6Z1P - chains Ab and Ae of the 99 polymer chains in the assembly; structure by electron microscopy, 3.70 A resolution.

# Chain Ab
Molecule: LSU rRNA_2
Organism: Tetrahymena thermophila (strain SB210)
Sequence (2314 nucleotides; numbered 279 to 2591 plus 7 insertion-coded residues; 6 numbers in that range are skipped by the numbering (no residue carries them; nothing is unmodelled there); the number before each row is that of its first residue; a row labelled like 1317A-1317G holds insertion residues (1317A, then the next letters in order)):
   279 UAGUAAAUUUCAAUAAGUUUUUGAAAUUGAAAAAUAGAGAUCUACCUCUA
   329 AAACUUGUAAAGUUUAAAUUCAAUAGAAAACAGUACCGCGAGGGAAAGGU
   379 GAAAAGAUUUUAUAAUAUCUUAAAAGAACCUGAAAUUUAGUGCUAAAUAC
   429 AGUUAAAGCUUUAUUGUUUUAACGUACCUUUUGCAUAAUGGGCUAGCGAG
   479 UUUAUAUAAUUAGCGAGUAAUUUAAAUUUUAUAAAAUUACGAAUCGAUAG
   529 AAUAAAUAGUUAAUUAUAUAAGACCCGAAGCUAAGUGAUCUAAUUAUGAU
   579 UAGAUUAAGGGUAUUUAUACCUGAGGAUCGAACUCUUAAAUGUUGCAAAA
   629 UUUUGGGAUAAAUUGUAAUUAGGGGUGAAAGGCUUAUCAAACUUAGUUAU
   679 AGCUGGUUUUCCACGAAACCUAUUUAAGUAGGGUGUUAUUUUUUAUAAUA
   729 AUUAGGUUUAAAUAACUAUAUCUAUAAUUAAUUUGUUAAUUAUAAAAUUA
   779 GUAUAUAAUAAUUAGUUAUUAUUAGAUAAUAACCAGACUAUUAGCGCUAA
   829 GGUUUAUAGUCAAGAGAGAAACAGCUCAGAUUAAACAAUAAGGUCUUUAA
   879 AAAUAAAUAAUUAUGGAGAUUAUUUUUGUUAAUACUAAUAAGAUGUAGGC
   929 UUGGAAGCAGCCAUCAUUUUAAAAAAGCGUAAAAGCUUAAUAUUAGAUAA
   979 AUUAAUGUUAAAAAUUAAUUGAUACUUAAAUAAUCAUAGAUGAAGAGAGA
  1029 AUAAUUUUUAUUUACCGAAUUGAUAAAUCGAAAGAUGGUAGUGGAACGUU
  1079 UUGUAUAAAAAAAUAAAAUUGUGAAAUUUUAUAUUUUAUCAAUAUUGAUA
  1129 AUGCUAGCAUGAGUAGUAGACAUAAUGUGAGAAUCAUUAUCGCCUGAUAU
  1179 ACAAGGGUUACUAAAUUUGAUAAUCUUAUUUAGUGUAAGUCGAUUUCUAA
  1229 GAUAUAAAAGUAUAUUGUUAUCAAUGAAUAUAAAAUAUAAAAUAUCUAAU
  1279 AAACUACUUUUUAUAUUAUAUAAAAUUUUUUAUAAUAUA
1317A-1317G UUUAAUA
  1324 GGUGGUUUAGUGACUGGAAAUGUUUAUAUUUUAUUAAAUCGUACUAACUC
  1374 UAACACAAGUGUUUAAGUAGAAUAUAUAAUGGCGAAGGAGUAAAAAGUAU
  1424 UGAAGGAACUAGGCAAAAUAACCCUGUAACUUUGGGAGAAAGGGGGCUUU
  1474 UAAGCAACUGAAAAGAGAGAGUAGCGACUGUUUAAUAAAAACAUAAGAUU
  1524 UUGCAAAAUUUAAAUAUGAUGUAUAAAAUCUGACACCUGCCCGGUGCUGC
  1574 AAGGUGAAUCUAUUUUAGUUAACGCUGAAAUAUUAAACCCCAGUAAACGG
  1624 CGGCCGUAACCCUGACGGUCCUAAGGUAGCAAAAUUCCUUGGCGGGUAAG
  1674 UUCCGUCCUGCAUGAAUGGUGUAACGACUGCUCUGCUGUCUCCAAUACUU
  1724 GCUCUACGAAAUUGAACUUUCCGUGAAGAUGCGGCAAUAUUACAACUAGA
  1774 CGGGAAGACCCUAUGCACCUUUACUGUUAUCUGUAAUUAAUUUUUUUUUA
  1824 UAUUUAACUAGACAAGUAGGAGGUUUAUACUAAAAAUGGAAAACUACUUG
  1874 AAUAUAUUAAAAAAUUACAUAUAAAUAAAAUAAAUUUUAAUUAUUUUUGU
  1924 UAUUGAAAGACAGUUUGACUGGGGCGGUCUCCUCCUAAAAAGUAACGGAG
  1974 GAGUAUAAUAAUUUGGGGUAUCUUAUUUUAAUUGAGAUCAAUAUUAGAAU
  2024 GAAUAUACUAAAUUUGAUUAGAGUACAAACAAGUAUUCUAAGGAUAUAUG
  2074 UCUGUCAUAUUGACCCGAUAUAAUUUAGUAGAAAAUAUAUCGAUCAACGA
  2124 AUAAAAGGUACGCUAGGGAUAACAGGCUUAUGGGUUUUGAGAGUUCUUAU
  2174 UAAUAAACCCGUUUGGCACCUCGAUGUCGGCUCAUCACAUCCUGAUGGUG
  2224 GACAAUCUAUCAAGGGUCCGGCUGUUCGCCGGUUAAAGUGGUACGUGAGC
  2274 UGGGUUUAAAACGUCGUGAGACAGUUUGGUCCCUAUCUGUUGUAAUUACA
  2324 AGAAAAUAAAUAAGAAUUAACUUUAGUACGAGAGGACUAGGAAAAUUUAA
  2374 UCACUGGUUUGAAAAUUACUUUAAUAAAUAAAAGUACGGUUUUUAAGCUA
  2424 AAUUAAACAAGAUAAUUGCUGAAUUCUAUAUAAGCAAGAAUCUAACUUAU
  2474 AUUAUUUUCUAAUAAACUUUUUAAAGACUAUAUUAUUUAAGUAUAUUUAU
  2524 UAAGAGUCAUUAUAACUAAUAAAUAUAAAUAUACUAAAUGUUUAAUAAUC
  2574 ACUACAGUUUAGUUUUUA
Not modelled in the structure: 1317A-1317G, 1817-1885, 2591
Bound ions: Mg2+ site 1: A284, U300; Mg2+ site 2 near A284 (its only coordinating residue here); Mg2+ site 3 near G317 (its only coordinating residue here); Mg2+ site 4: A318, G2101; Mg2+ site 5: A329 (shared with 1 residue of chain Aa); Mg2+ site 6 near C332 (its only coordinating residue here); Mg2+ site 7 near U352 (its only coordinating residue here); Mg2+ site 8 near G354 (its only coordinating residue here); Mg2+ site 9: G354, A357; Mg2+ site 10: U399, A402; Mg2+ site 11: U409, G410; Mg2+ site 12 near U453 (its only coordinating residue here); 160 more Mg2+ sites not listed

# Chain Ae
Molecule: 50S ribosomal protein L4
Organism: Tetrahymena thermophila (strain SB210)
UniProt: I7MGP2 (I7MGP2_TETTS); the author numbering skips numbers that UniProt does not, so the offset changes along the chain: 1-270 = UniProt 1-270; 272-359 = UniProt 271-358
Sequence (358 residues; numbered 1 to 359; 1 number in that range is skipped by the numbering (no residue carries it; nothing is unmodelled there); the number before each row is that of its first residue):
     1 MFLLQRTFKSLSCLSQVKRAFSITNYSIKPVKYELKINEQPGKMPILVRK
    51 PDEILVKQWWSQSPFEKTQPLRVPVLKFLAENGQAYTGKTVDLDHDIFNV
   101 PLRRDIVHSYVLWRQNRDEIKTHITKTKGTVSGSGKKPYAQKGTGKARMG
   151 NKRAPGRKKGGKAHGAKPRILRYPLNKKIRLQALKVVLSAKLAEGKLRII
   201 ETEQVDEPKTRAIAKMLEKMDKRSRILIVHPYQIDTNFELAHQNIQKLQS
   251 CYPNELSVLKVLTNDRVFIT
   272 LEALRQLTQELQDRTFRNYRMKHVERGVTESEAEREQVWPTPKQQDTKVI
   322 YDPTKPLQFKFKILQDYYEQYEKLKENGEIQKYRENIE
Not modelled in the structure: 1-21

# Chain Ab / chain Ae interface
Pairs across the interface (130):
  U347(Ab) - Ile120(Ae)  sugar contact
  U347(Ab) - Lys121(Ae)  sugar contact
  U347(Ab) - Thr122(Ae)  hydrogen bond to the base
  U347(Ab) - His123(Ae)  hydrogen bond to the sugar
  U348(Ab) - Lys121(Ae)  salt bridge to the phosphate
  U348(Ab) - His123(Ae)  sugar contact
  A355(Ab) - Lys126(Ae)  hydrogen bond to the phosphate
  A356(Ab) - Lys126(Ae)  salt bridge to the phosphate
  A356(Ab) - Val131(Ae)  phosphate contact
  A356(Ab) - Ser132(Ae)  hydrogen bond to the sugar
  A356(Ab) - Lys159(Ae)  phosphate contact
  A357(Ab) - Lys159(Ae)  phosphate contact
  G371(Ab) - Ser134(Ae)  phosphate contact
  G372(Ab) - Gly133(Ae)  phosphate contact
  G372(Ab) - Ser134(Ae)  phosphate contact
  G372(Ab) - Lys152(Ae)  salt bridge to the phosphate
  A373(Ab) - Arg153(Ae)  salt bridge to the phosphate
  A373(Ab) - Lys158(Ae)  hydrogen bond to the sugar
  A373(Ab) - Lys159(Ae)  hydrogen bond to the phosphate
  A374(Ab) - Lys159(Ae)  salt bridge to the phosphate
  C475(Ab) - Gly156(Ae)  base contact
  G476(Ab) - Lys162(Ae)  salt bridge to the phosphate
  A477(Ab) - His164(Ae)  phosphate contact
  G478(Ab) - His164(Ae)  sugar contact
  U479(Ab) - His164(Ae)  hydrogen bond to the base
  U479(Ab) - Gly165(Ae)  sugar contact
  U479(Ab) - Lys167(Ae)  hydrogen bond to the base
  U480(Ab) - Lys167(Ae)  sugar contact
  U480(Ab) - Arg169(Ae)  phosphate contact
  U481(Ab) - Arg169(Ae)  salt bridge to the phosphate
  A490(Ab) - Arg103(Ae)  hydrogen bond to the phosphate
  A490(Ab) - Asp105(Ae)  sugar contact
  A490(Ab) - Ile106(Ae)  sugar contact
  G491(Ab) - Arg103(Ae)  salt bridge to the phosphate
  G491(Ab) - Ile106(Ae)  sugar contact
  G491(Ab) - Ile179(Ae)  sugar contact
  C492(Ab) - Lys178(Ae)  hydrogen bond to the sugar
  C492(Ab) - Tyr290(Ae)  sugar contact
  G495(Ab) - Met292(Ae)  phosphate contact
  U496(Ab) - Lys178(Ae)  salt bridge to the phosphate
  A497(Ab) - Asn176(Ae)  phosphate contact
  A497(Ab) - Lys178(Ae)  salt bridge to the phosphate
  A498(Ab) - Leu175(Ae)  phosphate contact
  A498(Ab) - Asn176(Ae)  phosphate contact
  A498(Ab) - Lys177(Ae)  hydrogen bond to the phosphate
  U499(Ab) - Pro174(Ae)  phosphate contact
  U499(Ab) - Arg180(Ae)  salt bridge to the phosphate
  A502(Ab) - Arg172(Ae)  salt bridge to the phosphate
  U508(Ab) - Glu255(Ae)  hydrogen bond to the sugar
  A509(Ab) - Arg114(Ae)  salt bridge to the phosphate
  A509(Ab) - Asn254(Ae)  base contact
  A509(Ab) - Glu255(Ae)  sugar contact
  A509(Ab) - Ser257(Ae)  phosphate contact
  U510(Ab) - Tyr110(Ae)  hydrogen bond to the phosphate
  U510(Ab) - Arg114(Ae)  hydrogen bond to the phosphate
  U510(Ab) - Arg117(Ae)  hydrogen bond to the sugar
  U510(Ab) - Arg172(Ae)  hydrogen bond to the base
  U510(Ab) - Arg180(Ae)  hydrogen bond to the sugar
  U510(Ab) - Ser257(Ae)  phosphate contact
  A511(Ab) - Lys177(Ae)  phosphate contact
  A511(Ab) - Arg285(Ae)  sugar contact
  A512(Ab) - Lys177(Ae)  salt bridge to the phosphate
  A512(Ab) - Arg285(Ae)  phosphate contact
  A512(Ab) - Arg288(Ae)  phosphate contact
  A513(Ab) - Arg288(Ae)  phosphate contact
  A514(Ab) - Arg291(Ae)  salt bridge to the phosphate
  U539(Ab) - Asn176(Ae)  hydrogen bond to the base
  A540(Ab) - Pro174(Ae)  hydrogen bond to the sugar
  A541(Ab) - Tyr173(Ae)  sugar contact
  G550(Ab) - Ala163(Ae)  hydrogen bond to the base
  C552(Ab) - His164(Ae)  hydrogen bond to the sugar
  C553(Ab) - Ala163(Ae)  sugar contact
  C553(Ab) - His164(Ae)  sugar contact
  C554(Ab) - Lys128(Ae)  salt bridge to the phosphate
  C554(Ab) - Ala154(Ae)  phosphate contact
  C554(Ab) - Arg157(Ae)  hydrogen bond to the sugar
  G555(Ab) - Lys128(Ae)  salt bridge to the phosphate
  G555(Ab) - Gln141(Ae)  hydrogen bond to the sugar
  G555(Ab) - Arg148(Ae)  sugar contact
  G555(Ab) - Gly150(Ae)  phosphate contact
  G555(Ab) - Asn151(Ae)  hydrogen bond to the phosphate
  A556(Ab) - Lys137(Ae)  salt bridge to the phosphate
  A556(Ab) - Gln141(Ae)  hydrogen bond to the sugar
  A556(Ab) - Gly150(Ae)  phosphate contact
  A557(Ab) - Lys137(Ae)  phosphate contact
  U672(Ab) - Ser134(Ae)  phosphate contact
  U672(Ab) - Lys136(Ae)  phosphate contact
  A673(Ab) - Ser134(Ae)  phosphate contact
  A673(Ab) - Gly135(Ae)  phosphate contact
  U676(Ab) - Thr127(Ae)  base contact
  U676(Ab) - Lys128(Ae)  hydrogen bond to the base
  U676(Ab) - Gly129(Ae)  phosphate contact
  U676(Ab) - Asn151(Ae)  sugar contact
  A677(Ab) - Asn151(Ae)  phosphate contact
  U682(Ab) - Arg148(Ae)  hydrogen bond to the base
  U1084(Ab) - Arg225(Ae)  hydrogen bond to the base
  U1084(Ab) - Gln246(Ae)  hydrogen bond to the base
  U1084(Ab) - Lys247(Ae)  hydrogen bond to the sugar
  A1085(Ab) - Arg223(Ae)  sugar contact
  A1085(Ab) - Lys247(Ae)  salt bridge to the phosphate
  A1119(Ab) - His108(Ae)  hydrogen bond to the sugar
  A1122(Ab) - Arg169(Ae)  salt bridge to the phosphate
  U1123(Ab) - Thr125(Ae)  base contact
  U1123(Ab) - Lys162(Ae)  hydrogen bond to the sugar
  U1123(Ab) - Gly165(Ae)  sugar contact
  U1123(Ab) - Ala166(Ae)  phosphate contact
  U1124(Ab) - Lys162(Ae)  salt bridge to the phosphate
  U1130(Ab) - Gln141(Ae)  base contact
  U1130(Ab) - Lys146(Ae)  base contact
  U1130(Ab) - Ala147(Ae)  base contact
  G1131(Ab) - Ala147(Ae)  phosphate contact
  G1131(Ab) - Gly156(Ae)  hydrogen bond to the base
  C1132(Ab) - Ala147(Ae)  phosphate contact
  C1132(Ab) - Met149(Ae)  sugar contact
  C1132(Ab) - Gly156(Ae)  sugar contact
  C1132(Ab) - Arg157(Ae)  sugar contact
  C1132(Ab) - Lys158(Ae)  hydrogen bond to the sugar
  A1778(Ab) - Gly143(Ae)  phosphate contact
  A1778(Ab) - Gly145(Ae)  phosphate contact
  A1779(Ab) - Gln141(Ae)  phosphate contact
  A1779(Ab) - Gly143(Ae)  phosphate contact
  A1779(Ab) - Gly145(Ae)  phosphate contact
  A1779(Ab) - Arg148(Ae)  base contact
  G1780(Ab) - Lys142(Ae)  salt bridge to the phosphate
  U2137(Ab) - Gln141(Ae)  phosphate contact
  U2137(Ab) - Lys142(Ae)  salt bridge to the phosphate
  A2138(Ab) - Gln141(Ae)  phosphate contact
  A2138(Ab) - Lys142(Ae)  salt bridge to the phosphate
  A2138(Ab) - Arg148(Ae)  phosphate contact
  G2139(Ab) - Arg148(Ae)  salt bridge to the phosphate
Also at the interface, not in a pair above, chain Ab (68 interface residues in all): A346, A353, G354, G493, U671, A1120
Also at the interface, not in a pair above, chain Ae (79 interface residues in all): Ile23, Leu112, Trp113, Thr144, Pro155, Gly160, Leu256, Asn289, Lys293, Arg297, Glu303

# In short
Chain Ab and chain Ae form an interface of 68 and 79 residues respectively; the contacts include 34 hydrogen
bonds and 25 salt bridges. Polar contacts include U347(Ab)-Thr122(Ae), U479(Ab)-His164(Ae) and
U479(Ab)-Lys167(Ae). A284(Ab) and U300(Ab) form the Mg2+ site 1.
Here chain Ab is LSU rRNA_2 and chain Ae is 50S ribosomal protein L4, both from Tetrahymena thermophila
(strain SB210). Entry 6Z1P (Structure of the mitochondrial ribosome from Tetrahymena thermophila) was
determined by electron microscopy.
